1V1A - chains A and B; structure by X-ray diffraction, 2.10 A resolution.

== Chain A (and B) ==
Protein: 2-keto-3-deoxygluconate kinase
Source organism: Thermus thermophilus
Notes: chain B of this document is another copy of the same molecule, construct and numbering; everything in this record applies to it too
Chain sequence (309 residues; row label = number of the first residue in the row):
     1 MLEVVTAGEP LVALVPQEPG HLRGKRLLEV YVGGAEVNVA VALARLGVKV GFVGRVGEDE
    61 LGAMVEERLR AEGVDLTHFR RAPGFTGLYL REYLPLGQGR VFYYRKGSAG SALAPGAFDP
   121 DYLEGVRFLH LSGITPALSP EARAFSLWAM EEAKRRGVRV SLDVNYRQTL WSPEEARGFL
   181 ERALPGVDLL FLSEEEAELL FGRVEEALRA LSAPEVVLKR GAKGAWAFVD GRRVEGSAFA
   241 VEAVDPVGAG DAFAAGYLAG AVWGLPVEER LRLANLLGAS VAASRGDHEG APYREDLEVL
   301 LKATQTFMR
Disordered / not traced: 303-309
Small-molecule neighbours:
  - ADP (adenosine-5'-diphosphate): Asn165, Ser193, Lys219, Arg220, Gly221, Ala222, Gly224, Ala225, Phe239, Val241, Ala243, Pro246, Gly248, Ala249, Gly250, Phe253, Asn275, Gly278, Ala279, Ala282
  - 2-keto-3-deoxygluconate (KDG): Leu11, Gly33, Gly34, Ala35, Asn38, Tyr89, Tyr103, Arg105, Ile134, Asn165, Arg167, Val247, Gly248, Asp251, Asp287

== Chain A / chain B interface ==
Residue-residue contacts (50; chain A residue first):
  Leu14(A) - Leu14(B)  hydrophobic
  His21(A) - Glu60(B)
  Leu22(A) - Glu60(B)  hydrogen bond (backbone-side chain)
  Leu22(A) - Met64(B)
  Arg23(A) - Glu60(B)  salt bridge
  Arg23(A) - Ala63(B)
  Arg23(A) - Met64(B)
  Arg23(A) - Glu67(B)
  Lys25(A) - Met64(B)
  Arg26(A) - Leu28(B)
  Arg26(A) - Glu29(B)
  Arg26(A) - Val30(B)  hydrogen bond (backbone-backbone)
  Arg26(A) - Met64(B)
  Leu27(A) - Gln17(B)
  Leu27(A) - Leu28(B)
  Leu28(A) - Leu14(B)  hydrophobic
  Leu28(A) - Leu27(B)
  Leu28(A) - Leu28(B)  hydrogen bond (backbone-backbone)
  Leu28(A) - Val30(B)  hydrophobic
  Glu29(A) - Arg26(B)
  Glu29(A) - Leu27(B)
  Val30(A) - Arg26(B)  hydrogen bond (backbone-backbone)
  Val30(A) - Leu27(B)
  Val30(A) - Leu28(B)  hydrophobic
  Glu58(A) - Arg100(B)  hydrogen bond (backbone-side chain)
  Asp59(A) - Phe102(B)
  Glu60(A) - His21(B)
  Glu60(A) - Leu22(B)
  Glu60(A) - Arg23(B)  salt bridge
  Glu60(A) - Glu92(B)
  Glu60(A) - Phe102(B)
  Leu61(A) - Leu90(B)  hydrophobic
  Leu61(A) - Tyr104(B)
  Ala63(A) - Arg23(B)
  Met64(A) - Leu22(B)
  Met64(A) - Arg23(B)
  Met64(A) - Lys25(B)
  Glu67(A) - Arg23(B)
  Phe85(A) - Tyr104(B)  hydrophobic
  Thr86(A) - Tyr104(B)  hydrogen bond (backbone-side chain)
  Leu88(A) - Tyr104(B)
  Glu92(A) - Glu60(B)
  Arg100(A) - Glu60(B)  salt bridge
  Phe102(A) - Asp59(B)
  Phe102(A) - Glu60(B)
  Tyr104(A) - Leu61(B)
  Tyr104(A) - Phe85(B)  hydrophobic
  Tyr104(A) - Thr86(B)  hydrogen bond (side chain-backbone)
  Tyr104(A) - Leu88(B)  hydrophobic
  Tyr104(A) - Tyr104(B)
Interface residues without a listed pair, chain A (27 interface residues in all): Gln17, Arg81, Leu90
Interface residues without a listed pair, chain B (28 interface residues in all): Gly24, Glu58, Gly87

== Overview ==
27 residues of chain A face 28 of chain B across their interface; the contacts include 7 hydrogen bonds and 3
salt bridges. Polar contacts include Arg23(A)-Glu60(B), Arg100(A)-Glu60(B) and Leu22(A)-Glu60(B). Ligands of
chain A: 2-keto-3-deoxygluconate and ADP.
Chain A and chain B are both 2-keto-3-deoxygluconate kinase (Thermus thermophilus); the structure,
2-keto-3-deoxygluconate kinase from thermus thermophilus with bound 2-keto-3-deoxygluconate and ADP, was
determined by X-ray diffraction, deposited together with 1V1S, 1V19 and 1V1B.
